1PW1 - chain A; structure by X-ray diffraction, 1.20 A resolution.

# Chain A
Name: D-alanyl-D-alanine carboxypeptidase
From: Streptomyces sp
Notes: EC 3.4.16.4; fragment: dd-peptidase
UniProtKB: P15555 (DAC_STRSR); residues 1-349 here correspond to UniProt positions 32-380 (UniProt number = residue number + 31)
Chain sequence (349 residues; each row starts with the number of its first residue):
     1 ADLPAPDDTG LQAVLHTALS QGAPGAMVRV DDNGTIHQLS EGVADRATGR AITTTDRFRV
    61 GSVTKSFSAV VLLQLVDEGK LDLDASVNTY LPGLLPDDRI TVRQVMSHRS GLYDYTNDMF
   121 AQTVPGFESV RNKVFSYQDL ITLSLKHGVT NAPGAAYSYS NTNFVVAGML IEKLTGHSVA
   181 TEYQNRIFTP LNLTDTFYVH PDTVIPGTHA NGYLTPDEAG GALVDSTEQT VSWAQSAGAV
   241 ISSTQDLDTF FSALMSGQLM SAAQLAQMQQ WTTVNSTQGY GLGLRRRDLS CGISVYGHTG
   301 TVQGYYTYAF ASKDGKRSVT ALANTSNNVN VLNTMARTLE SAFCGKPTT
Not modelled in the structure: 1-2, 348-349
Disulfides: C291-C344
Covalent attachments: formyl group (FOR) linked to K65, H108, Y159
Ligand contacts:
  - formyl group (FOR), molecule 1: S62, Y280, R285, H298
  - formyl group (FOR), molecule 2: F164, Y280, H298
  - HEL ((2S,5R,6R)-6-{[(6R)-6-(glycylamino)-7-oxido-7-oxoheptanoyl]amino}-3,3-dimethyl-7-oxo-4-thia-1-azabicyclo[3.2.0]heptane-2-carboxylate): G61, S62, T116, F120, A121, Q122, T123, N161, L214, D217, W233, R285, H298, T299, G300, T301, V302, Q303, G304, Y306, S326, N327
Swiss-Prot annotation at these positions:
  - active site: S62 (Acyl-ester intermediate)
  - binding site (substrate): F120 to T123, Y159 to N161, R285, T299 to T301, S326, N327

# Summary
Ligands of chain A: compound HEL. Covalently linked formyl group: at K65. Curated annotation (UniProt) lists
active-site residue S62 and 13 substrate-binding residues.
Chain A is D-alanyl-D-alanine carboxypeptidase (Streptomyces sp); the structure, Non-Covalent Complex Of
Streptomyces R61 DD-Peptidase With A Highly Specific Penicillin, was determined by X-ray diffraction (same
publication as 1PW8, 1PWC, 1PWD and 1PWG).
